Entry 7NT6 (electron microscopy, 4.30 A resolution (low resolution: residue-level contacts below are approximate; hydrogen-bond / salt-bridge calls are withheld)); this record covers chains D and Z of the 17 polymer chains in the assembly.

[Chain D]
Name: Nucleoprotein
Source organism: Nipah virus
UniProt: Q9IK92 (NCAP_NIPAV); numbering as in UniProt (aligned over 1-532)
Sequence (554 residues; each row starts with the number of its first residue; numbers below 1 keep their minus sign (Met-21 is residue -21)):
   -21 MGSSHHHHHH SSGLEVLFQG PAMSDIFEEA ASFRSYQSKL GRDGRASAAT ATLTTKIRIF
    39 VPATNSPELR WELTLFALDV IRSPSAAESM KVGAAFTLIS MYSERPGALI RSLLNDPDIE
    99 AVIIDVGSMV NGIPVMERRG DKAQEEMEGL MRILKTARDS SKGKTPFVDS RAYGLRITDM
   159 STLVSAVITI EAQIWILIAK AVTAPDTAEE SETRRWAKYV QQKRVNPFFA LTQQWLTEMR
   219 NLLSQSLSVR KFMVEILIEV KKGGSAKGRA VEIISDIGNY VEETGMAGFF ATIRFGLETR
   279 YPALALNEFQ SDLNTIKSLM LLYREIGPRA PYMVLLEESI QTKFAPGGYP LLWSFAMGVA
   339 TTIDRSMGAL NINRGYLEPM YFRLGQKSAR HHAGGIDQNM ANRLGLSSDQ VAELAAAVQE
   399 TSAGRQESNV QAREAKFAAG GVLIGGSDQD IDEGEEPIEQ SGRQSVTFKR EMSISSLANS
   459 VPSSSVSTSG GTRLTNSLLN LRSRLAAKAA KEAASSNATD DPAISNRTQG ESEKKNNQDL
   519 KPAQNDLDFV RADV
Unresolved in the structure: -21 to 3, 372-532
Sequence notes: initiating methionine (-21); expression tag (-20 to 0)
Swiss-Prot annotation at these positions:
  - binding site (RNA): Lys178, Arg193, Tyr258, Arg352

[Chain Z]
Molecule: 42-nt RNA strand
Source organism: Escherichia coli BL21(DE3)
Sequence (42 nucleotides; numbered 1 to 42; the number before each row is that of its first residue):
     1 UUUUUUUUUU UUUUUUUUUU UUUUUUUUUU UUUUUUUUUU UU

[How chain D and chain Z interact]
Residue-residue contacts (11; chain D residue first):
  Thr181(D) - U20(Z)
  Thr181(D) - U21(Z)
  Gln200(D) - U25(Z)
  Asn257(D) - U24(Z)
  Tyr258(D) - U24(Z)
  Ala265(D) - U21(Z)
  Ser344(D) - U22(Z)
  Ala347(D) - U22(Z)
  Leu348(D) - U21(Z)
  Leu348(D) - U22(Z)
  Asn349(D) - U21(Z)
Interface residues without a listed pair, chain D (16 interface residues in all): Lys196, Gln199, Gly263, Gly266, Pro324, Met345, Asn351

[In short]
16 residues of chain D face 5 of chain Z across their interface. UniProt lists 4 RNA-binding residues on chain
D.
Here chain D is Nucleoprotein (Nipah virus) and chain Z is a 42-nt RNA strand (Escherichia coli BL21(DE3)).
Entry 7NT6 (CryoEM structure of the Nipah virus nucleocapsid spiral clam-shaped assembly) was determined by
electron microscopy (same publication as 7NT5).
